Entry 8ABM (electron microscopy, 2.80 A resolution); this record covers chains P and O of the 20 polymer chains in the assembly.

Chain P:
Protein: Cytochrome b-c1 complex subunit Rieske, mitochondrial
Source organism: Yarrowia lipolytica
Notes: EC 7.1.1.8
Reference sequence: Q6CI02 (Q6CI02_YARLI); numbering as in UniProt (aligned over 1-225)
Chain sequence (225 residues; each row starts with the number of its first residue):
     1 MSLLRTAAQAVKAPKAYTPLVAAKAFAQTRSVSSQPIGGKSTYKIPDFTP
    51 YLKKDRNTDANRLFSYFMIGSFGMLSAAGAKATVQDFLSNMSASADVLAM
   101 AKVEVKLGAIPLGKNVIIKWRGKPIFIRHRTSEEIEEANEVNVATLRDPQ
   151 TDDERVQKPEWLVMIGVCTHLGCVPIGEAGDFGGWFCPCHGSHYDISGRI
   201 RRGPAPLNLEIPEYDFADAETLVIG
Unresolved in the structure: 1-38, 225
Cystine bridges: C173-C189
Bound ions: 2Fe-2S cluster Fe: C168, H170, C187, H190
Ligand contacts:
  - 2Fe-2S cluster (FES): C168, H170, L171, G172, C173, C187, C189, H190, G191, S192
  - 1,2-diacyl-sn-glycero-3-phosphocholine (PC1): Y66, I69, G73, S76, A77, A80
  - phosphatidylethanolamine (PTY), molecule 1: I69, F72, G73, S76
  - phosphatidylethanolamine (PTY), molecule 2: S76, G79, A80, K81, A82, T83, V84, Q85, D86, F87

Chain O:
Protein: YALI0A17468p
Source organism: Yarrowia lipolytica
Reference sequence: Q6CGP7 (Q6CGP7_YARLI); residues 1-330 here = UniProt positions 1-330
Chain sequence (330 residues; each row starts with the number of its first residue):
     1 MRRRRIGVWPENRRVSRLWVSLSPRSCVTCPVPTNQNPPINNHHTPILTQ
    51 MFKAIPLRQALLGISSAVCAGATTTYYYTTKAEAMTAAEHGLHPAEYPWP
   101 QNGMLSTFDHASLRRGYQVYKEVCAACHSLDRIAWRNLVGVTHTTDEAKA
   151 FAEELEYDDEPDDEGNPRKRPGKLADYIPGPYPNEQAARAANQGALPPDL
   201 SLIAKARHGGADYIFALLTGYPDEPPAGVVLAPGMNYNPYFPGGGIGMAR
   251 TLFDGVVEYEDGTPATTSQMAKDVAAFLTWAAEPEHDERKKLGLKAIIVI
   301 SAMLGLSVYIKKFKWSPIKNRKFIYNPPKN
Unresolved in the structure: 1-84, 329-330
Bound ions: heme c Fe: H128, M248
Ligand contacts:
  - heme c (HEC): V119, V123, C124, C127, H128, N192, A195, L196, P197, P198, L200, I203, R207, Y213, I214, L217, L218, F241, I246, G247, M248, T251, L252, V274, L278
  - phosphatidylethanolamine (PTY): L292, K295, A296, V299, I300, M303

Interface between chain P and chain O:
Residue-residue contacts - 31 pairs, chain P then chain O:
  G39(P) - N326(O)
  K40(P) - N326(O)  hydrogen bond (backbone-side chain)
  S41(P) - I324(O)
  T42(P) - N326(O)
  K44(P) - I324(O)
  P46(P) - K322(O)
  P46(P) - I324(O)  hydrophobic
  D47(P) - K322(O)
  F48(P) - N320(O)
  F48(P) - K322(O)
  Y51(P) - N320(O)
  Y51(P) - K322(O)
  F64(P) - Y309(O)
  S65(P) - Y309(O)
  S65(P) - F313(O)
  M68(P) - L306(O)  hydrophobic
  M68(P) - Y309(O)  hydrophobic
  I69(P) - I310(O)  hydrophobic
  S71(P) - L306(O)
  F72(P) - M303(O)
  F72(P) - L306(O)
  F72(P) - I310(O)  hydrophobic
  L75(P) - A302(O)  hydrophobic
  L75(P) - M303(O)  hydrophobic
  L75(P) - L306(O)  hydrophobic
  S76(P) - M303(O)
  A95(P) - R136(O)
  D96(P) - R136(O)
  A99(P) - R136(O)
  A99(P) - A175(O)  hydrophobic
  M100(P) - K173(O)
Interface residues without a listed pair, chain O (16 interface residues in all): V299, S307, Y325

Overview:
The interface between chain P and chain O involves 21 residues on one side and 16 on the other, with 1
hydrogen bond. Its one hydrogen-bonded contact is K40(P)-N326(O). One phosphatidylethanolamine molecule is
bound between chain P and chain O.
Here chain P is Cytochrome b-c1 complex subunit Rieske, mitochondrial and chain O is YALI0A17468p, both from
Yarrowia lipolytica. Entry 8ABM (Complex III2 from Yarrowia lipolytica, apo, b-position) was determined by
electron microscopy together with 8AB6, 8AB7, 8AB8, 8AB9, 8ABA, 8ABB and 11 further entries from the same
study.
